PDB entry 3JCA | electron microscopy, 4.80 A resolution (low resolution: residue-level contacts below are approximate; hydrogen-bond / salt-bridge calls are withheld) | chains G and H of the 12 polymer chains in the assembly

[Chain G (and H)]
Name: Integrase
Source organism: Mouse mammary tumor virus
Notes: fragment: C-terminal domain; chain H of this document is another copy of the same molecule, construct and numbering; everything in this record applies to it too
Reference sequence: K9W608 (K9W608_MMTV); residues 217-265 here correspond to UniProt positions 339-387 (UniProt number = residue number + 122)
Chain sequence (49 residues; numbered 217 to 265; the number before each row is that of its first residue):
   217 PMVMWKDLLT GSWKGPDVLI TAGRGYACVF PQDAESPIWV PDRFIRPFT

[How chain G and chain H interact]
Residue-residue contacts (13; chain G residue first):
  Arg240(G) with Asp258(H); Ile261(H); Arg262(H); Pro263(H)
  Cys244(G) with Pro217(H)
  Ser252(G) with Thr265(H)
  Pro253(G) with Thr265(H)
  Ile254(G) with Thr265(H)
  Trp255(G) with Met218(H); Leu235(H); Pro263(H); Phe264(H); Thr265(H)
Also at the interface, not in a pair above, chain G (9 interface residues in all): Ile236, Thr237, Tyr242
Also at the interface, not in a pair above, chain H (10 interface residues in all): Val219

[In short]
Chain G and chain H form an interface of 9 and 10 residues respectively.
Both chains are Integrase (Mouse mammary tumor virus). Entry 3JCA (Core model of the Mouse Mammary Tumor Virus
intasome) was determined by electron microscopy, deposited together with 5CZ1, 5CZ2 and 5D7U.
